5FU7 - chains A and B of the 4 polymer chains in the assembly; structure by X-ray diffraction, 3.10 A resolution.

# Chain A
Molecule: CCR4-not transcription complex subunit 1
Organism: Homo sapiens
Notes: fragment: not1 superfamily homology domain, residues 1833- 2361
Reference sequence: A5YKK6 (CNOT1_HUMAN); residues 1833-2361 here = UniProt positions 1833-2361
Sequence (535 residues; each row starts with the number of its first residue):
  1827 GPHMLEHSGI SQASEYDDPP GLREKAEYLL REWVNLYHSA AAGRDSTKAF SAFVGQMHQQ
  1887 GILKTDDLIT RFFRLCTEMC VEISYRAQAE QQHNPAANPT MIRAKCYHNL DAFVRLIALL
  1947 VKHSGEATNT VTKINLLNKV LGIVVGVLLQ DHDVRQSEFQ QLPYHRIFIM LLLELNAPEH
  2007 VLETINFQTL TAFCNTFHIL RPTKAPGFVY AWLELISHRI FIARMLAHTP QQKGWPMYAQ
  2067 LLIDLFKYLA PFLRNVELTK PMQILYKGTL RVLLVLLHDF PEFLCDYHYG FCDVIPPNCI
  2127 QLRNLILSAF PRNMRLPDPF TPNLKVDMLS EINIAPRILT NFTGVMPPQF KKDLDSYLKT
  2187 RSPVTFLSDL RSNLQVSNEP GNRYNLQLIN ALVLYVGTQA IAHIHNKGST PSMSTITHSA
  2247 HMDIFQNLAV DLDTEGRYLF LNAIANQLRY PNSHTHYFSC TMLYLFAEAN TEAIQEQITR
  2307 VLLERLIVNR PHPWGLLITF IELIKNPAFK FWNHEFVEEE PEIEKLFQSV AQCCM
Unresolved in the structure: 1827-1838, 2004-2007
Differences from the reference sequence: expression tag (1827-1832); engineered mutation E2344 (His in A5YKK6), E2345 (Cys in A5YKK6), E2346 (Ala in A5YKK6)

# Chain B
Molecule: CCR4-not transcription complex subunit 2
Organism: Homo sapiens
Notes: fragment: not anchor region and not-box domain, residues 350-540
Reference sequence: Q9NZN8 (CNOT2_HUMAN); residue numbers follow UniProt; this construct covers 350-540
Sequence (197 residues; row label = number of the first residue in the row):
   344 GPHMLEMVTD QFGMIGLLTF IRAAETDPGM VHLALGSDLT TLGLNLNSPE NLYPKFASPW
   404 ASSPCRPQDI DFHVPSEYLT NIHIRDKLAA IKLGRYGEDL LFYLYYMNGG DVLQLLAAVE
   464 LFNRDWRYHK EERVWITRAP GMEPTMKTNT YERGTYYFFD CLNWRKVAKE FHLEYDKLEE
   524 RPHLPSTFNY NPAQQAF
Unresolved in the structure: 344-348, 540
Differences from the reference sequence: expression tag (344-349)

# Chain A / chain B interface
Contacting residue pairs - 120 pairs, chain A then chain B:
  H1864(A) - I425(B)
  S1865(A) - I425(B)
  A1866(A) - I425(B)  hydrophobic
  R1870(A) - H416(B)
  R1870(A) - V417(B)
  R1870(A) - S419(B)  hydrogen bond
  R1870(A) - L422(B)
  Q1917(A) - F531(B)
  Q1917(A) - N532(B)  hydrogen bond
  P1921(A) - F531(B)
  A1923(A) - F531(B)
  Y2036(A) - W403(B)
  L2039(A) - P402(B)  hydrophobic
  L2039(A) - W403(B)  hydrophobic
  E2040(A) - P402(B)
  E2040(A) - W403(B)  hydrogen bond
  S2043(A) - F399(B)
  S2043(A) - P402(B)
  R2045(A) - Y396(B)
  R2045(A) - P397(B)
  R2045(A) - F399(B)
  R2045(A) - C408(B)
  R2045(A) - I413(B)
  R2045(A) - D414(B)
  I2048(A) - Y396(B)  hydrophobic
  A2049(A) - Y396(B)  hydrophobic
  A2053(A) - Y396(B)
  H2054(A) - Y396(B)
  L2079(A) - L376(B)
  L2084(A) - V374(B)  hydrophobic
  K2086(A) - Q537(B)
  K2086(A) - Q538(B)
  Q2089(A) - G372(B)
  Q2089(A) - M373(B)  hydrogen bond (side chain-backbone)
  Q2089(A) - V374(B)
  I2090(A) - W403(B)
  I2090(A) - A536(B)
  I2090(A) - Q537(B)
  L2091(A) - W403(B)  hydrophobic
  Y2092(A) - V374(B)  hydrophobic
  Y2092(A) - L376(B)
  K2093(A) - M373(B)  hydrogen bond (side chain-backbone)
  K2093(A) - S380(B)
  G2094(A) - P402(B)
  G2094(A) - W403(B)
  L2096(A) - L382(B)  hydrophobic
  R2097(A) - L385(B)  hydrogen bond (side chain-backbone)
  R2097(A) - L387(B)
  R2097(A) - P402(B)  hydrogen bond (side chain-backbone)
  R2097(A) - W403(B)
  R2097(A) - A404(B)  hydrogen bond (side chain-backbone)
  R2097(A) - S405(B)
  R2097(A) - A539(B)
  V2098(A) - P402(B)  hydrophobic
  L2100(A) - L382(B)  hydrophobic
  L2100(A) - L385(B)  hydrophobic
  L2100(A) - L387(B)  hydrophobic
  V2101(A) - L387(B)  hydrophobic
  V2101(A) - F399(B)  hydrophobic
  H2104(A) - L389(B)
  H2104(A) - S391(B)  hydrogen bond (side chain-backbone)
  H2104(A) - E393(B)
  H2104(A) - L395(B)
  D2105(A) - N394(B)
  D2105(A) - L395(B)  hydrogen bond (side chain-backbone)
  D2105(A) - Y396(B)  hydrogen bond (side chain-backbone)
  F2106(A) - Y396(B)  hydrophobic
  N2124(A) - L376(B)
  I2126(A) - L376(B)
  Q2127(A) - G379(B)
  Q2127(A) - S380(B)  hydrogen bond (side chain-backbone)
  Q2127(A) - L382(B)
  L2131(A) - L382(B)  hydrophobic
  T2260(A) - V351(B)
  T2260(A) - D353(B)  hydrogen bond
  T2260(A) - F355(B)
  E2261(A) - F355(B)
  Y2264(A) - F355(B)  hydrophobic
  E2298(A) - E349(B)
  E2298(A) - M350(B)
  A2299(A) - V351(B)  hydrophobic
  E2302(A) - M350(B)
  E2302(A) - V351(B)  hydrogen bond (side chain-backbone)
  E2302(A) - G356(B)
  E2302(A) - M357(B)  hydrogen bond (side chain-backbone)
  E2302(A) - I358(B)
  Q2303(A) - F355(B)  hydrogen bond (side chain-backbone)
  T2305(A) - M357(B)
  R2306(A) - Q354(B)  hydrogen bond (side chain-backbone)
  R2306(A) - F355(B)
  R2306(A) - G356(B)  hydrogen bond (side chain-backbone)
  R2306(A) - M357(B)
  R2306(A) - G359(B)
  R2306(A) - L360(B)
  R2306(A) - F363(B)
  L2309(A) - M357(B)  hydrophobic
  L2309(A) - L360(B)  hydrophobic
  E2310(A) - L360(B)
  V2314(A) - A377(B)
  V2314(A) - L378(B)
  V2314(A) - G379(B)
  N2315(A) - L378(B)  hydrogen bond (backbone-backbone)
  N2315(A) - G379(B)
  N2315(A) - S380(B)  hydrogen bond (side chain-backbone)
  N2315(A) - D381(B)  hydrogen bond (side chain-backbone)
  R2316(A) - L382(B)
  P2317(A) - L382(B)
  F2342(A) - M350(B)  hydrophobic
  F2342(A) - M357(B)  hydrophobic
  F2342(A) - I358(B)  hydrophobic
  E2345(A) - E349(B)
  E2345(A) - M350(B)
  E2346(A) - M350(B)
  E2348(A) - L361(B)
  E2348(A) - R365(B)  salt bridge
  I2349(A) - M357(B)  hydrophobic
  I2349(A) - L361(B)  hydrophobic
  L2352(A) - M357(B)  hydrophobic
  L2352(A) - L361(B)  hydrophobic
  L2352(A) - I364(B)  hydrophobic
Interface residues without a listed pair, chain A (66 interface residues in all): A1867, D1871, P1925, A2003, C2125, I2313, W2338, F2353
Interface residues without a listed pair, chain B (56 interface residues in all): N388, S401, P418

# In short
66 residues of chain A and 56 residues of chain B are in contact; the contacts include 21 hydrogen bonds and 1
salt bridge. Polar pairs include E2348(A)-R365(B), R1870(A)-S419(B) and Q1917(A)-N532(B).
Here chain A is CCR4-not transcription complex subunit 1 and chain B is CCR4-not transcription complex subunit
2, both from Homo sapiens. Entry 5FU7 (drosophila nanos NBR peptide bound to the NOT module of the human
CCR4-NOT complex) was determined by X-ray diffraction together with 5FU6 from the same study.
